PDB entry 3O0O | X-ray diffraction, 1.90 A resolution | chains A and B

# Chain A (and B)
Name: Ribonucleoside-diphosphate reductase
From: Thermotoga maritima
Notes: EC 1.17.4.1; chain B of this document is another copy of the same molecule, construct and numbering; everything in this record applies to it too
Reference sequence: O33839 (O33839_THEMA); residue numbers follow UniProt; this construct covers 1-644
Amino-acid sequence (644 residues; each row starts with the number of its first residue):
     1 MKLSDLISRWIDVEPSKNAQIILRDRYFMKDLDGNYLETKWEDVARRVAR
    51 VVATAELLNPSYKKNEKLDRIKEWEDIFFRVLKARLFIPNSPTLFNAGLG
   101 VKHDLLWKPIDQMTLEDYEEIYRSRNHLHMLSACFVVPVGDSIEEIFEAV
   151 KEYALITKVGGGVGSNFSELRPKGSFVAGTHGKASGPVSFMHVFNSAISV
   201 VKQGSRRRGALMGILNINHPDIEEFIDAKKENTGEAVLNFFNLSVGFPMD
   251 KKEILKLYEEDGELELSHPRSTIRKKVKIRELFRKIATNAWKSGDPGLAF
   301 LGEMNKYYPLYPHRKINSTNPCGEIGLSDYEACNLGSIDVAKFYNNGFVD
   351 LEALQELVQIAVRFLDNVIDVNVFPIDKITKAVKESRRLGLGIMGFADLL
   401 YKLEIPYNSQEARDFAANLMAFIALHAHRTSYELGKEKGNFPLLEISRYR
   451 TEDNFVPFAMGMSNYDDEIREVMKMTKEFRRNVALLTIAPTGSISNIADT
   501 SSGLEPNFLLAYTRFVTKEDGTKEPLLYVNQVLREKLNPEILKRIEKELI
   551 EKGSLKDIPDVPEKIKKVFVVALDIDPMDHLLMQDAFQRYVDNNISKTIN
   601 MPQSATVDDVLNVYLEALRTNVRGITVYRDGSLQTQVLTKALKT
Disordered / not traced: 62-66, 206, 231-236, 516-524, 634-644 (chain B: 231-236, 516-524, 634-644)
Residues lining bound ligands:
  - 5'-deoxyadenosine (5AD): Met-212, Asn-242, Leu-243, Ser-244, Asp-295, Gly-297, Pro-321, Cys-322, Gly-323, Pro-490, Ser-596, Lys-597, Thr-598, Thr-626
  - cobalamin (B12): Ile-22, Arg-26, Arg-208, Gly-209, Asn-242, Gly-294, Asp-295, Cys-322, Pro-490, Gly-492, Ser-493, Asn-496, Ser-502, Glu-505, Phe-508, Thr-598, Asn-600, Thr-626, Tyr-628, Asp-630, Leu-633
  - GDP (guanosine-5'-diphosphate): Asn-90, Ser-91, Pro-92, Phe-95, Ala-133, Cys-134, Gly-160, Gly-161, Gly-162, Arg-207, Arg-208, Ala-210, Asn-320, Pro-321, Cys-322, Glu-324, Ala-489, Pro-490, Thr-491, Gly-492, Ser-493, Ile-494
  - dTTP (TTP), molecule 1: Asp-141, Ser-142, Ile-143, Ile-146, Leu-170, Arg-171, Phe-176, Val-177, Ala-178, Gly-179, Thr-180, Lys-183, Ala-184, Ser-185, Phe-190
  - dTTP (TTP), molecule 2: Lys-158, Val-200, Val-201, Lys-202

# Interface between chain A and chain B
Pairs across the interface (44; chain A residue first):
  Lys-30(A) with His-181(B)
  Asp-31(A) with His-181(B), hydrogen bond (backbone-side chain)
  Leu-32(A) with Phe-176(B)
  Leu-128(A) with Gly-179(B)
  Ile-143(A) with Ala-154(B), hydrophobic
  Glu-144(A) with Lys-151(B), salt bridge; Leu-155(B)
  Phe-147(A) with Val-150(B), hydrophobic; Lys-151(B); Ala-154(B), hydrophobic; Ala-197(B), hydrophobic
  Glu-148(A) with Lys-151(B), salt bridge
  Val-150(A) with Phe-147(B), hydrophobic
  Lys-151(A) with Glu-144(B), salt bridge; Phe-147(B); Glu-148(B), salt bridge
  Ala-154(A) with Ile-143(B), hydrophobic; Phe-147(B), hydrophobic
  Leu-155(A) with Glu-144(B)
  Lys-158(A) with Thr-180(B)
  Phe-176(A) with Leu-32(B)
  Gly-179(A) with Leu-128(B)
  Thr-180(A) with Lys-158(B); Lys-202(B); Gln-203(B)
  His-181(A) with Lys-30(B); Asp-31(B); Leu-32(B)
  Ser-185(A) with Val-200(B), hydrogen bond (side chain-backbone); Lys-202(B)
  Ser-189(A) with Val-200(B)
  Phe-190(A) with Val-200(B), hydrophobic
  Val-193(A) with Ser-196(B); Val-200(B), hydrophobic
  Ser-196(A) with Val-193(B); Ser-196(B)
  Ala-197(A) with Phe-147(B), hydrophobic
  Val-200(A) with Ser-185(B), hydrogen bond (backbone-side chain); Ser-189(B); Phe-190(B), hydrophobic; Val-193(B), hydrophobic
  Lys-202(A) with Thr-180(B)
  Gln-203(A) with Gly-179(B); Thr-180(B)
Also at the interface, not in a pair above, chain A (30 interface residues in all): Ala-178, His-192, Val-201, Gly-204
Also at the interface, not in a pair above, chain B (28 interface residues in all): Val-201, Gly-204

# Summary
Chain A and chain B form an interface of 30 and 28 residues respectively; the contacts include 3 hydrogen
bonds and 4 salt bridges. Among the polar pairs are Glu-144(A)/Lys-151(B), Glu-148(A)/Lys-151(B) and
Asp-31(A)/His-181(B). Ligands of chain A: dTTP, GDP, cobalamin and 5'-deoxyadenosine.
Both chains are Ribonucleoside-diphosphate reductase (Thermotoga maritima). Entry 3O0O (Thermotoga maritima
Ribonucleotide Reductase, NrdJ, in complex with dTTP, GDP and Adenosylcobalamin) was determined by X-ray
diffraction together with 3O0N from the same study.
